PDB entry 6G20 | X-ray diffraction, 2.16 A resolution | chain A

Chain A:
Protein: Bacteriophytochrome protein
From: Agrobacterium fabrum (strain C58 / ATCC 33970)
Reference sequence: A9CI81 (A9CI81_AGRFC); numbering as in UniProt (aligned over 1-505)
Amino-acid sequence (509 residues; each row starts with the number of its first residue):
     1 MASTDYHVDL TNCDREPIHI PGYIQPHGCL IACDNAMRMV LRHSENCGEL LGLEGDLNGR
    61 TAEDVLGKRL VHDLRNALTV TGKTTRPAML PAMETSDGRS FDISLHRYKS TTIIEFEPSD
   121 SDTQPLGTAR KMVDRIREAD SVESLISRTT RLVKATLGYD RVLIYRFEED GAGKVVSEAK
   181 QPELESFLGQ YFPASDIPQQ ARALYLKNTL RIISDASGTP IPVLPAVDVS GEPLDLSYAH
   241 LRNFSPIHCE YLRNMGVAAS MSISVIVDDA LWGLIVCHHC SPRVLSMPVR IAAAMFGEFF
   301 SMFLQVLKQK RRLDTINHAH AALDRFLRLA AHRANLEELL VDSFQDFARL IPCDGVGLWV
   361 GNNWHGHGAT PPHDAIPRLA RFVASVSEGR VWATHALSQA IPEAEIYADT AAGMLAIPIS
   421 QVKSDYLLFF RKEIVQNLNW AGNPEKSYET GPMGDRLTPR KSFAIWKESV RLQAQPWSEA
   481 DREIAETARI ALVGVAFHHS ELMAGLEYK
Not modelled in the structure: 1-8, 80-83, 120-126, 439-448, 507-509
Construct notes: engineered mutation Arg-69 (Lys in A9CI81), Lys-83 (Arg in A9CI81), Asp-120 (Gly in A9CI81), Thr-123 (Ala in A9CI81), Leu-163 (Met in A9CI81), Glu-168 (Gln in A9CI81), Pro-220 (Arg in A9CI81), Asn-243 (Ser in A9CI81), Phe-244 (Val in A9CI81), Asp-269 (Gly in A9CI81), Val-276 (Ala in A9CI81), Cys-280 (Tyr in A9CI81), Ala-294 (Glu in A9CI81), Phe-303 (His in A9CI81), Arg-333 (His in A9CI81), Leu-336 (Ile in A9CI81), Arg-349 (Asp in A9CI81), Ile-351 (Met in A9CI81), Val-386 (Ala in A9CI81), Asp-409 (Gly in A9CI81), Ile-419 (Leu in A9CI81), Ser-469 (Thr in A9CI81), Thr-487 (Ala in A9CI81), Gly-494 (Glu in A9CI81); expression tag (506-509)
Glycans and other covalent adducts: biliverdin, bound form at Pfr state (EL5) linked to Cys-13
Small-molecule neighbours:
  - biliverdin, bound form at Pfr state (EL5; 3-[(2Z)-2-({3-(2-carboxyethyl)-5-[(E)-(4-ethenyl-3-methyl-5-oxo-1,5-dihydro-2H-pyrrol-2-ylidene)methyl]-4-methyl-1H-pyrrol-2-yl}methylidene)-5-{(Z)-[(3E,4S)-3-ethylidene-4-methyl-5-oxopyrrolidin-2-ylidene]methyl}-4-methyl-2H-pyrrol-3-yl]propanoic acid): Leu-10, Glu-16, Ile-18, Leu-163, Tyr-165, Phe-187, Phe-192, Ser-195, Asp-196, Ile-197, Pro-198, Gln-200, Ala-201, Tyr-205, Arg-211, Arg-242, Phe-244, Ser-245, Ile-247, His-248, Tyr-251, Met-255, Ser-260, Ser-262, Leu-274, Val-276, His-278, Arg-456, Leu-457, Pro-459
  - ETE (2-{2-[2-2-(methoxy-ethoxy)-ethoxy]-ethoxy}-ethanol): Tyr-23, Gln-25, Pro-26, Asp-215, Ala-216, Gly-218, Pro-220, Asn-243, Phe-244, Pro-246, Cys-249, Arg-253
What the authors report for this chain:
  - binding site for biliverdin, bound form at Pfr state: Cys-13, Tyr-165, Phe-192, Tyr-205, Arg-211, Arg-242, His-248, Ser-260, Ser-262, His-278
  - conformationally variable residues (order/disorder transition, side-chain flip): Cys-13, Tyr-165, Gln-190, Phe-192, Arg-202, Arg-211, Phe-244, His-278, Asn-439 to Tyr-448

In short:
Bound to chain A: compound ETE. Biliverdin, bound form at Pfr state is covalently linked to Cys-13. From the
paper: a binding site for biliverdin, bound form at Pfr state at Cys-13, Tyr-165 and Phe-192 among others;
conformational variability at Cys-13, Tyr-165 and Gln-190 among others.
Chain A is Bacteriophytochrome protein (Agrobacterium fabrum (strain C58 / ATCC 33970)); the structure,
Crystal structure of a fluorescence optimized bathy phytochrome PAiRFP2 derived from wild-type Agp2 in its
functional ..., was determined by X-ray diffraction (same publication as 6G1Y and 6G1Z).
